Entry 9DDM (electron microscopy, 2.94 A resolution); this record covers chains B and C of the 9 polymer chains in the assembly.

== Chain B (and C) ==
Molecule: Tol-Pal system protein TolQ
Organism: Escherichia coli
Notes: chain C of this document is another copy of the same molecule, construct and numbering; everything in this record applies to it too
UniProtKB: P0ABV0 (TOLQ_ECO57); residue numbers follow UniProt; this construct covers 1-230
Amino-acid sequence (230 residues; row label = number of the first residue in the row):
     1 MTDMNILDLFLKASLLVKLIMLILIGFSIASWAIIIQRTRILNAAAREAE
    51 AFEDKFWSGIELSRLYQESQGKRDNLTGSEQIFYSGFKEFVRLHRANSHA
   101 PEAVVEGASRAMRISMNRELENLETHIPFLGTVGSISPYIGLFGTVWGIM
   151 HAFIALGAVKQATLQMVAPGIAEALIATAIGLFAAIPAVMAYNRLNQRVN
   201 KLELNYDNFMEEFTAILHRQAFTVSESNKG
Unresolved in the structure: 1-3, 225-230 (chain C: 1-3, 224-230)

== Interface between chain B and chain C ==
Residue-residue contacts (42; chain B residue first):
  Arg92(B) - Trp57(C)
  Arg92(B) - Gly59(C)
  Glu102(B) - Arg219(C)
  Ala103(B) - Arg219(C)
  Glu106(B) - Ala215(C)
  Glu106(B) - Arg219(C)  salt bridge
  Arg110(B) - Trp57(C)
  Arg110(B) - Glu212(C)
  Arg113(B) - Glu53(C)  salt bridge
  Arg113(B) - Asn208(C)
  Arg113(B) - Glu212(C)  salt bridge
  Ile114(B) - Glu53(C)
  Ile114(B) - Trp57(C)
  Asn117(B) - Leu204(C)
  Arg118(B) - Asp54(C)  salt bridge
  Glu121(B) - Lys201(C)  salt bridge
  Glu124(B) - Lys201(C)  salt bridge
  Pro128(B) - Arg194(C)
  Pro128(B) - Gln197(C)
  Ile136(B) - Ile186(C)  hydrophobic
  Ile136(B) - Val189(C)  hydrophobic
  Ile136(B) - Met190(C)  hydrophobic
  Tyr139(B) - Ile186(C)  hydrophobic
  Ile140(B) - Ile186(C)  hydrophobic
  Leu142(B) - Leu182(C)  hydrophobic
  Phe143(B) - Ala179(C)
  Phe143(B) - Phe183(C)  hydrophobic
  Ile149(B) - Leu175(C)  hydrophobic
  Met150(B) - Ala172(C)
  Met150(B) - Leu175(C)
  Met150(B) - Ile176(C)  hydrophobic
  Phe153(B) - Ala168(C)
  Phe153(B) - Ile171(C)  hydrophobic
  Phe153(B) - Ala172(C)  hydrophobic
  Phe153(B) - Leu175(C)  hydrophobic
  Ile154(B) - Ala172(C)
  Leu156(B) - Gln165(C)
  Gly157(B) - Gln165(C)  hydrogen bond (backbone-side chain)
  Gly157(B) - Ala168(C)
  Gly157(B) - Pro169(C)
  Val159(B) - Gln165(C)
  Lys160(B) - Gln165(C)  hydrogen bond
Other interface residues (no listed pair), chain B (30 interface residues in all): Phe27, Glu89, Val146, Trp147, His151
Other interface residues (no listed pair), chain C (30 interface residues in all): Met4, Ile6, Glu50, Leu164, Thr178

== In short ==
Chain B and chain C each contribute 30 residues to their interface, with 2 hydrogen bonds and 6 salt bridges.
Polar contacts include Glu106(B)-Arg219(C), Arg113(B)-Glu53(C) and Arg113(B)-Glu212(C).
Chain B and chain C are both Tol-Pal system protein TolQ (Escherichia coli); the structure, E. coli TolAQR
conformation I, was determined by electron microscopy, deposited together with 9DDN, 9DDO, 9DDP and 9DDQ.
